Entry 6B2E (X-ray diffraction, 3.80 A resolution); this record covers chains B and C of the 3 polymer chains in the assembly.

[Chain B]
Molecule: 5'-AMP-activated protein kinase subunit beta-2
Source organism: Homo sapiens
UniProtKB: O43741 (AAKB2_HUMAN); residue numbers follow UniProt; this construct covers 1-272
Sequence (272 residues; numbered 1 to 272; the number before each row is that of its first residue):
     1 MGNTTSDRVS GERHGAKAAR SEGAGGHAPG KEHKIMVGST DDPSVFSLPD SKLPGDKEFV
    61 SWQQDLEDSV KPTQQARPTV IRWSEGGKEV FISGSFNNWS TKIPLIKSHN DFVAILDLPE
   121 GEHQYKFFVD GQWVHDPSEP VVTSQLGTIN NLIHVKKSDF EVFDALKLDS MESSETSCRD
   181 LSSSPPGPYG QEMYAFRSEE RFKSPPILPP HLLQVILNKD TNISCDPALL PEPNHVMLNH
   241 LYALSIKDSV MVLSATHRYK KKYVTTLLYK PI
Disordered / not traced: 1-58, 172-189, 201-203
Modified residues: Ser108 (phosphoserine; SEP)
Ligand contacts: CG7 (5-{[6-chloro-5-(2'-hydroxy[1,1'-biphenyl]-4-yl)-1H-imidazo[4,5-b]pyridin-2-yl]oxy}-2-methylbenzoic acid): Arg82, Ile106, Lys107, Ser108, Asp111, Val113, Ile115
Swiss-Prot annotation at these positions:
  - modified residue: Ser39 (Phosphoserine), Thr40 (Phosphothreonine), Ser69 (Phosphoserine), Ser95 (Phosphoserine), Ser108 (Phosphoserine), Thr148 (Phosphothreonine), Ser158 (Phosphoserine), Ser170 (Phosphoserine), Ser174 (Phosphoserine), Ser184 (Phosphoserine)
  - mutagenesis: His235 (H235A: Results in an AMPK enzyme that is activable by phosphorylation but has significantly increased rate of dephosphorylation in phosphatase assays)

[Chain C]
Molecule: 5'-AMP-activated protein kinase subunit gamma-1
Source organism: Homo sapiens
UniProtKB: P54619 (AAKG1_HUMAN); residues 2-331 here = UniProt positions 2-331
Sequence (336 residues; numbered -4 to 331; the number before each row is that of its first residue; numbers below 1 keep their minus sign (Met-4 is residue -4)):
    -4 MADLNWETVI SSDSSPAVEN EHPQETPESN NSVYTSFMKS HRCYDLIPTS SKLVVFDTSL
    56 QVKKAFFALV TNGVRAAPLW DSKKQSFVGM LTITDFINIL HRYYKSALVQ IYELEEHKIE
   116 TWREVYLQDS FKPLVCISPN ASLFDAVSSL IRNKIHRLPV IDPESGNTLY ILTHKRILKF
   176 LKLFITEFPK PEFMSKSLEE LQIGTYANIA MVRTTTPVYV ALGIFVQHRV SALPVVDEKG
   236 RVVDIYSKFD VINLAAEKTY NNLDVSVTKA LQHRSHYFEG VLKCYLHETL ETIINRLVEA
   296 EVHRLVVVDE NDVVKGIVSL SDILQALVLT GGEKKP
Disordered / not traced: -4 to 24, 123-127, 325-331
Differences from the reference sequence: initiating methionine (-4); expression tag (-3 to 1)
Ligand contacts:
  - adenosine monophosphate (AMP), molecule 1: Arg70, Ile240, Ser242, Phe244, Asp245, Arg269, Phe273, Gly275, Val276, Leu277, Val297, His298, Arg299, Val301
  - adenosine monophosphate (AMP), molecule 2: His151, Gly199, Thr200, Asn203, Ile204, Ala205, Val225, Ser226, Ala227, Leu228, Pro229, His298, Arg299, Ile312, Ser314, Ser316, Asp317
Swiss-Prot annotation at these positions:
  - motif: Leu138 to Glu159 (AMPK pseudosubstrate)
  - binding site (ADP): Arg70, Met85 to Asp90, Val130, His151, Arg152, Lys170, Ser242 to Asp245, Arg269, Leu277, His298, Arg299
  - binding site (AMP): Arg70, Met85 to Asp90, Val130, His151, Arg152, Lys170, Thr200, Ala205, Ser226, Ala227, Ser242 to Asp245, Arg269, Leu277, His298, Arg299, Ser314 to Asp317
  - binding site (ATP): Arg70, Met85 to Asp90, Val130, His151, Arg152, Lys170, Ser242 to Asp245, Arg269, Leu277, His298, Arg299
  - modified residue: Ser261 (Phosphoserine), Thr263 (Phosphothreonine), Ser270 (Phosphoserine)
  - mutagenesis: Asp90 (D90A: Reduced AMP-activation of phosphorylation of PRKAA1 or PRKAA2. Reduced ADP activation of phosphorylation of PRKAA1 or PRKAA2), Asp245 (D245A: Reduced AMP-activation of phosphorylation of PRKAA1 or PRKAA2. Reduced ADP activation of phosphorylation of PRKAA1 or PRKAA2), Asp317 (D317A: Reduced AMP-activation of phosphorylation of PRKAA1 or PRKAA2. Does not affect ADP activation of phosphorylation of PRKAA1 or PRKAA2)

[How chain B and chain C interact]
Residue-residue contacts (40):
  Pro227(B) - Gly68(C)
  Ala228(B) - Ser46(C)
  Ala228(B) - Lys47(C)  hydrogen bond (backbone-backbone)
  Leu229(B) - Pro43(C)  hydrophobic
  Leu230(B) - Ser45(C)  hydrogen bond (backbone-backbone)
  Leu230(B) - Ser46(C)
  Leu230(B) - Lys47(C)
  Pro231(B) - Ser45(C)  hydrogen bond (backbone-side chain)
  Pro233(B) - Ser45(C)
  Tyr259(B) - Tyr39(C)
  Tyr259(B) - Leu164(C)  hydrophobic
  Lys260(B) - Tyr39(C)  hydrogen bond (backbone-side chain)
  Lys261(B) - Tyr39(C)  hydrogen bond (backbone-side chain)
  Lys262(B) - Tyr39(C)
  Lys262(B) - Thr44(C)
  Tyr263(B) - Thr44(C)  hydrogen bond (backbone-backbone)
  Tyr263(B) - Ser45(C)
  Tyr263(B) - Ser46(C)  hydrogen bond (backbone-backbone)
  Val264(B) - Ser46(C)
  Val264(B) - Leu164(C)
  Thr265(B) - Ser46(C)  hydrogen bond (backbone-backbone)
  Thr265(B) - Lys47(C)
  Thr265(B) - Leu48(C)  hydrogen bond (backbone-backbone)
  Thr266(B) - Leu48(C)
  Thr266(B) - Val50(C)
  Leu267(B) - Leu48(C)  hydrogen bond (backbone-backbone)
  Leu267(B) - Val49(C)
  Leu267(B) - Val50(C)  hydrogen bond (backbone-backbone)
  Leu267(B) - Asn67(C)
  Leu268(B) - Val50(C)
  Tyr269(B) - Val49(C)  hydrophobic
  Tyr269(B) - Val50(C)  hydrogen bond (backbone-backbone)
  Tyr269(B) - Phe51(C)  hydrophobic
  Tyr269(B) - Asp52(C)  hydrogen bond (backbone-backbone)
  Tyr269(B) - Leu55(C)
  Tyr269(B) - Ala63(C)  hydrophobic
  Tyr269(B) - Asn67(C)  hydrogen bond
  Lys270(B) - Asp52(C)
  Pro271(B) - Ser54(C)
  Pro271(B) - Leu55(C)
Interface residues without a listed pair, chain B (22 interface residues in all): Ser224, Glu232, Val250
Interface residues without a listed pair, chain C (20 interface residues in all): Thr66, Thr163, Glu296

[Summary]
22 residues of chain B and 20 residues of chain C are in contact; the contacts include 14 hydrogen bonds.
Polar contacts include Pro231(B)-Ser45(C), Lys260(B)-Tyr39(C) and Lys261(B)-Tyr39(C). Ligands of chain B:
compound CG7. Bound to chain C: adenosine monophosphate.
Here chain B is 5'-AMP-activated protein kinase subunit beta-2 and chain C is 5'-AMP-activated protein kinase
subunit gamma-1, both from Homo sapiens. Entry 6B2E (Structure of full length human AMPK (a2b2g1) in complex
with a small molecule activator SC4) was determined by X-ray diffraction together with 6B1U from the same
study.
